Entry 6D24 (X-ray diffraction, 3.35 A resolution); this record covers chains A and C of the 4 polymer chains in the assembly.

# Chain A
Protein: Glucose-6-phosphate 1-dehydrogenase
Source organism: Trypanosoma cruzi
Notes: EC 1.1.1.49
UniProtKB: Q1WBU6 (Q1WBU6_TRYCR); residues 38-555 here = UniProt positions 38-555
Amino-acid sequence (541 residues; each row starts with the number of its first residue):
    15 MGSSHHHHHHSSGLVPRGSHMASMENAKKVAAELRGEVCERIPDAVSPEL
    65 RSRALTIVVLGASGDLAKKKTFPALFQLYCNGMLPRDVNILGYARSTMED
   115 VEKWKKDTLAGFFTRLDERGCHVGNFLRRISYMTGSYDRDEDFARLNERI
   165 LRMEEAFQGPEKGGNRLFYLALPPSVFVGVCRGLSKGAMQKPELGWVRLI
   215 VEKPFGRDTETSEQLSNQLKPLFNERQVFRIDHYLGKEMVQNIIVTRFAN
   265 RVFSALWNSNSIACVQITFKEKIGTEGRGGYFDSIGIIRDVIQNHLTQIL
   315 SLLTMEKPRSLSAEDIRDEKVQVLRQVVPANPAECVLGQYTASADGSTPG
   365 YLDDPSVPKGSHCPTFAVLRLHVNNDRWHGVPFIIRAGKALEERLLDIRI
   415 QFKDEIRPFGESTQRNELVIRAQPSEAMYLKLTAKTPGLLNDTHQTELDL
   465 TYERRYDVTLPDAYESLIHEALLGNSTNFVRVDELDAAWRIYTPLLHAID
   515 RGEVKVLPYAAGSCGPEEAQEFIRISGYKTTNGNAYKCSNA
Unresolved in the structure: 15-51, 554-555
Construct notes: expression tag (15-37); engineered mutation Glu290 (Ala in Q1WBU6)
Disulfide bonds: Cys53-Cys135, Cys528-Cys552
Residues lining bound ligands: 6-O-phosphono-beta-D-glucopyranose (BG6): Lys217, His247, Tyr248, Lys251, Phe283, Glu285, Asp304, Val305, His309, Lys403, Arg408, Gln437
Reported in the primary citation:
  - higher-order assembly contacts with a neighbouring Glucose-6-phosphate 1-dehydrogenase; pairs are residue here / residue on that copy: Arg265-Asp390 (salt bridge), Lys321-Asp390 (salt bridge), Arg323-Asp332 (salt bridge), Arg323-Glu333 (salt bridge)
  - mutagenesis - C53S, C94S, K217I (10-fold), R323G, R323G/C528R: decreased catalytic activity
  - mutagenesis - K217I (3-fold), R323G (7-fold): decreased binding to 6-O-phosphono-beta-D-glucopyranose
  - mutagenesis - C53S (21-fold), C94S (21-fold), C135S (21-fold), R323G: decreased binding to NADP
  - mutagenesis - R323G/C528R: unchanged binding to 6-O-phosphono-beta-D-glucopyranose
  - mutagenesis - R323G/C528R: unchanged binding to NADP
  - mutagenesis - C135S, C528R: unchanged catalytic activity
  - contacts within the chain: Lys217-Asp304
  - binding site for 6-O-phosphono-beta-D-glucopyranose: Lys217, Glu285, Asp304
  - catalytic residues: His309 (proposed by the authors, not directly observed)
  - mutagenesis - K217I (1.8-fold), P218V (1.8-fold): increased binding to NADP+
  - conformationally variable residues (order/disorder transition): Met38 to Glu51
  - mutagenesis - C135S (1.8-fold): increased catalytic activity on NADP

# Chain C
Protein: Glucose-6-phosphate 1-dehydrogenase
Source organism: Trypanosoma cruzi
Notes: EC 1.1.1.49
UniProtKB: Q1WBU6 (Q1WBU6_TRYCR); residue numbers follow UniProt; this construct covers 38-555
Amino-acid sequence (541 residues; row label = number of the first residue in the row):
    15 MGSSHHHHHHSSGLVPRGSHMASMENAKKVAAELRGEVCERIPDAVSPEL
    65 RSRALTIVVLGASGDLAKKKTFPALFQLYCNGMLPRDVNILGYARSTMED
   115 VEKWKKDTLAGFFTRLDERGCHVGNFLRRISYMTGSYDRDEDFARLNERI
   165 LRMEEAFQGPEKGGNRLFYLALPPSVFVGVCRGLSKGAMQKPELGWVRLI
   215 VEKPFGRDTETSEQLSNQLKPLFNERQVFRIDHYLGKEMVQNIIVTRFAN
   265 RVFSALWNSNSIACVQITFKEKIGTEGRGGYFDSIGIIRDVIQNHLTQIL
   315 SLLTMEKPRSLSAEDIRDEKVQVLRQVVPANPAECVLGQYTASADGSTPG
   365 YLDDPSVPKGSHCPTFAVLRLHVNNDRWHGVPFIIRAGKALEERLLDIRI
   415 QFKDEIRPFGESTQRNELVIRAQPSEAMYLKLTAKTPGLLNDTHQTELDL
   465 TYERRYDVTLPDAYESLIHEALLGNSTNFVRVDELDAAWRIYTPLLHAID
   515 RGEVKVLPYAAGSCGPEEAQEFIRISGYKTTNGNAYKCSNA
Unresolved in the structure: 15-51, 546-555
Construct notes: expression tag (15-37); engineered mutation Glu290 (Ala in Q1WBU6)
Modified / non-standard residues: Cys528 (S-hydroxycysteine; CSO)
Disulfide bonds: Cys53-Cys135
Residues lining bound ligands: 6-O-phosphono-beta-D-glucopyranose (BG6): Lys217, His247, Tyr248, Lys251, Phe283, Glu285, Asp304, Val305, His309, Lys403, Arg408, Gln437
Reported in the primary citation:
  - post-translational modification sites: Cys528
  - mutagenesis - C53S, C94S, C135S (9-fold): decreased binding to 6-O-phosphono-beta-D-glucopyranose

# How chain A and chain C interact
Residue-residue contacts (11; chain A residue first):
  Arg265(A) - Asp390(C)  salt bridge
  Lys321(A) - Asp390(C)  salt bridge
  Arg323(A) - Arg323(C)
  Arg323(A) - Asp332(C)  salt bridge
  Arg323(A) - Glu333(C)  salt bridge
  Arg323(A) - Gln336(C)  hydrogen bond (backbone-side chain)
  Asp332(A) - Arg323(C)  salt bridge
  Glu333(A) - Arg323(C)  salt bridge
  Gln336(A) - Arg323(C)
  Asp390(A) - Arg265(C)  salt bridge
  Asp390(A) - Lys321(C)  salt bridge
Also at the interface, not in a pair above, chain C (8 interface residues in all): Asp329

# Overview
Chain A and chain C form an interface of 7 and 8 residues respectively; the contacts include 1 hydrogen bond
and 8 salt bridges. Polar contacts include Arg265(A)-Asp390(C), Lys321(A)-Asp390(C) and Arg323(A)-Asp332(C).
The paper reports the catalytic residue His309(A); C53S, C94S and K217I of chain A, among others, reduce
catalytic activity; 11 substitutions were tested in all.
Chain A is Glucose-6-phosphate 1-dehydrogenase and chain C is Glucose-6-phosphate 1-dehydrogenase, both from
Trypanosoma cruzi; the structure, Trypanosoma cruzi Glucose-6-P Dehydrogenase in complex with G6P, was
determined by X-ray diffraction together with 6D23 from the same study.
